8QJH - chains A and L of the 12 polymer chains in the assembly; structure by electron microscopy, 2.91 A resolution.

== Chain A (and L) ==
Protein: Gap junction beta-1 protein
Source organism: Homo sapiens
Notes: chain L of this document is another copy of the same molecule, construct and numbering; everything in this record applies to it too
UniProt: P08034 (CXB1_HUMAN); residue numbers follow UniProt; this construct covers 1-283
Amino-acid sequence (283 residues; each row starts with the number of its first residue):
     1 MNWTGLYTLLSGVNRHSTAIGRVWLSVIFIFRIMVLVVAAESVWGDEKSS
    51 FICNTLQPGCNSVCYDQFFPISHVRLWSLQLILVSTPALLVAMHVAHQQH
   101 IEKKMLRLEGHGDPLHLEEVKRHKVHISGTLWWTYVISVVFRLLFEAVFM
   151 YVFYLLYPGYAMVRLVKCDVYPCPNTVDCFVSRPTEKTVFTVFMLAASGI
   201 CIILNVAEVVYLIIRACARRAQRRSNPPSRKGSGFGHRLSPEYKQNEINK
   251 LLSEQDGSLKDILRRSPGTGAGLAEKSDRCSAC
Not modelled in the structure: 1-15, 100-128, 218-283
Disulfide bonds: Cys53-Cys179, Cys60-Cys173, Cys64-Cys168
UniProt features mapped onto this chain:
  - modified residue (Phosphoserine): Ser233, Ser258, Ser266, Ser277

== Chain A / chain L interface ==
Residue-residue contacts (18):
  Asn54(A) - Thr55(L)  hydrogen bond
  Asn54(A) - Leu56(L)  hydrogen bond (backbone-backbone)
  Asn54(A) - Gln57(L)  hydrogen bond
  Asn54(A) - Pro174(L)
  Thr55(A) - Asn54(L)  hydrogen bond
  Leu56(A) - Asn54(L)  hydrogen bond (backbone-backbone)
  Leu56(A) - Leu56(L)  hydrophobic
  Gln57(A) - Asn54(L)  hydrogen bond
  Lys167(A) - Asn175(L)  hydrogen bond
  Pro174(A) - Asn54(L)
  Pro174(A) - Asp178(L)
  Asn175(A) - Lys167(L)  hydrogen bond
  Asn175(A) - Thr176(L)
  Asn175(A) - Asp178(L)  hydrogen bond
  Thr176(A) - Asn175(L)
  Thr176(A) - Thr176(L)
  Asp178(A) - Pro174(L)
  Asp178(A) - Asn175(L)  hydrogen bond
Also at the interface, not in a pair above, chain A (10 interface residues in all): Val177
Also at the interface, not in a pair above, chain L (10 interface residues in all): Val177

== Summary ==
Chain A and chain L each contribute 10 residues to their interface, with 10 hydrogen bonds. Polar pairs
include Asn54(A)-Thr55(L), Asn54(A)-Gln57(L) and Lys167(A)-Asn175(L).
Both chains are Gap junction beta-1 protein (Homo sapiens). Entry 8QJH (Connexin-32 gap junction channel in
complex with mefloquine) was determined by electron microscopy, deposited together with 8QJF, 8QK6, 8QKI and
8QKO.
